5JCJ - chains B and C of the 4 polymer chains in the assembly; structure by X-ray diffraction, 1.76 A resolution.

Chain B (and C):
Name: Pteridine reductase
Source organism: Trypanosoma brucei brucei
Notes: chain C of this document is another copy of the same molecule, construct and numbering; everything in this record applies to it too
UniProtKB: O76290 (O76290_TRYBB); residues 1-268 here = UniProt positions 1-268
Amino-acid sequence (288 residues; row label = number of the first residue in the row; numbers below 1 keep their minus sign (Met-19 is residue -19)):
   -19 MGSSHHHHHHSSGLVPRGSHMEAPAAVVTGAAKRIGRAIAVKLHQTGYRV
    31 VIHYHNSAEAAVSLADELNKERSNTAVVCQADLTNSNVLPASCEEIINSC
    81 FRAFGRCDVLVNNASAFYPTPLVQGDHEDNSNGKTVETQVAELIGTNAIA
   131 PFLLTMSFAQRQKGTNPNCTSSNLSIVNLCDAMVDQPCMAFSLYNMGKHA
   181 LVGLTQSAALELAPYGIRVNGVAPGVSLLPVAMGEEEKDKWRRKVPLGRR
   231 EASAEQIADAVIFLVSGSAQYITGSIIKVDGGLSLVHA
Unresolved in the structure: -19 to 0, 104-113, 143-152 (chain C: -19 to 2, 104-113, 143-151, 211-218)
Differences from the reference sequence: initiating methionine (-19); expression tag (-18 to 0)
Residues lining bound ligands:
  - 6JM (2-(3,4-dihydroxyphenyl)-3,6-dihydroxy-4H-1-benzopyran-4-one): Arg14, Ser95, Phe97, Asp161, Met163, Cys168, Tyr174, Gly205, Val206, Leu208, Leu209, Pro210, Trp221
  - NADP (NAP; NADP nicotinamide-adenine-dinucleotide phosphate): Gly10, Lys13, Arg14, Ile15, Gly16, His33, Tyr34, His35, Asn36, Ser37, Ala61, Asp62, Leu63, Thr64, Asn93, Ala94, Ser95, Ala96, Thr126, Asn127, Leu159, Cys160, Asp161, Tyr174, Lys178, Pro204, Gly205, Val206, Ser207, Leu208
From the paper describing this entry:
  - binding site for 6JM: Asp161, Gly205, Trp221
  - post-translational modification sites: Cys168

How chain B and chain C interact:
Pairs across the interface (25):
  Met163(B) - His267(C)
  Asp165(B) - Leu265(C)
  Gln166(B) - Gln166(C)
  Gln166(B) - Ser264(C)
  Gln166(B) - Leu265(C)
  Gln166(B) - His267(C)
  Pro167(B) - Leu265(C)
  Pro167(B) - His267(C)
  Cys168(B) - His267(C)
  Trp221(B) - His267(C)
  Lys224(B) - Ala268(C)  hydrogen bond (side chain-backbone)
  Ser264(B) - Gln166(C)
  Leu265(B) - Asp165(C)
  Leu265(B) - Gln166(C)
  Leu265(B) - Pro167(C)
  Val266(B) - Ala268(C)  hydrophobic
  His267(B) - Met163(C)
  His267(B) - Gln166(C)
  His267(B) - Pro167(C)
  His267(B) - Cys168(C)
  His267(B) - Trp221(C)
  His267(B) - Ala268(C)
  Ala268(B) - Lys224(C)  hydrogen bond (backbone-side chain)
  Ala268(B) - Val266(C)  hydrophobic
  Ala268(B) - His267(C)
Other interface residues (no listed pair), chain B (13 interface residues in all): Leu263
Other interface residues (no listed pair), chain C (13 interface residues in all): Leu263

Overview:
Chain B and chain C each contribute 13 residues to their interface, with 2 hydrogen bonds. Its one
hydrogen-bonded contact is Lys224(B)-Ala268(C). Ligands of chain B: NADP and compound 6JM. The paper reports a
binding site for 6JM at Asp161(B), Gly205(B) and Trp221(B); a modification site at Cys168(B).
Both chains are Pteridine reductase (Trypanosoma brucei brucei). Entry 5JCJ (Trypanosoma brucei PTR1 in
complex with inhibitor NMT-H037 (compound 7)) was determined by X-ray diffraction together with 5JCX, 5JDC and
5JDI from the same study.
